PDB entry 2J1V | X-ray diffraction, 1.45 A resolution | chain A

# Chain A
Name: Fucolectin-related protein
Organism: Streptococcus pneumoniae
Notes: fragment: fucose binding module, residues 601-745
Reference sequence: Q97N96 (Q97N96_STRPN); residues 7-151 here correspond to UniProt positions 601-745 (UniProt number = residue number + 594)
Sequence (151 residues; row label = number of the first residue in the row):
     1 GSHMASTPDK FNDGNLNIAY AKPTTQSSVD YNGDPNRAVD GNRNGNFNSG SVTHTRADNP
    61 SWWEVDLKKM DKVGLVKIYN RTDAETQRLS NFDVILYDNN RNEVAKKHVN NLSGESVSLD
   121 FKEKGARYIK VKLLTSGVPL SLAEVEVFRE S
Disordered / not traced: 1-9
Metal / ion sites: Ca2+: Arg-37, Asp-40, Asn-42, Ser-51, Ala-143, Glu-144

# Overview
The Ca2+ site is built by Arg-37, Asp-40, Asn-42, Ser-51, Ala-143 and Glu-144.
Chain A is Fucolectin-related protein (Streptococcus pneumoniae); the structure, Structure of a Streptococcus
pneumoniae fucose binding module in complex with the blood group H-trisaccharide, was determined by X-ray
diffraction together with 2J1R, 2J1S, 2J1T, 2J1U and 2J22 from the same study.
